1NHP - chain A; structure by X-ray diffraction, 2.00 A resolution.

[Chain A]
Molecule: NADH peroxidase
Source organism: Enterococcus faecalis
Notes: EC 1.11.1.1
Reference sequence: P37062 (NAPE_ENTFA); numbering as in UniProt (aligned over 1-447)
Sequence (447 residues; numbered 1 to 447; the number before each row is that of its first residue):
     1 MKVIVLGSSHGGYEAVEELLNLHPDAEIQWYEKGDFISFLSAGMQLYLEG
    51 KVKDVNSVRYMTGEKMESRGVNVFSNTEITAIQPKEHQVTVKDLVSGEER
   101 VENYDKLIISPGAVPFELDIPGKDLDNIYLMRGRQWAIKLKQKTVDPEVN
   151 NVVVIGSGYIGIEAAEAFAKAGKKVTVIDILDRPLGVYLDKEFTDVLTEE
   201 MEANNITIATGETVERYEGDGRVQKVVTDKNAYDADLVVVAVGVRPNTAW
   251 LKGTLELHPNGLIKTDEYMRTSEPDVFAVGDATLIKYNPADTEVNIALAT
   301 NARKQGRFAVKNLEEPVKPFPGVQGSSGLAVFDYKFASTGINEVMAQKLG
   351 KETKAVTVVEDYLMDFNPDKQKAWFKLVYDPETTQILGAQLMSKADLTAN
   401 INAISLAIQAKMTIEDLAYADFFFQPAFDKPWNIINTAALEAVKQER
Construct notes: engineered mutation Ala42 (Cys in P37062)
Small-molecule neighbours: FAD (flavin-adenine dinucleotide): Leu6, Gly7, Ser8, Ser9, His10, Gly11, Gly12, Tyr31, Glu32, Lys33, Ser41, Ala42, Met44, Thr77, Glu78, Ile79, Ser110, Pro111, Gly112, Ala113, Met131, Arg132, Tyr159, Ile160, Glu163, Asn247, Trp250, Val279, Gly280, Asp281, Ala297, Leu298, Ala299, Thr300, Ala302
Curated features (UniProtKB/Swiss-Prot):
  - active site: His10 (Proton acceptor)
  - binding site (FAD): Gly7 to Gly11, Glu32, Ser110 to Ala113, Arg132, Asp281, Ala299
  - binding site (NAD(+)): Ile160, Asp179, Tyr188, Gly243, Ala297, Gly328

[In short]
Bound to chain A: flavin-adenine dinucleotide. Curated annotation (UniProt) lists active-site residue His10,
13 FAD-binding residues and 6 NAD+-binding residues.
Chain A is NADH peroxidase (Enterococcus faecalis); the structure, Crystallographic analyses of NADH
peroxidase CYS42ALA and CYS42SER mutants: active site structure, mechanistic implications, and an ..., was
determined by X-ray diffraction (same publication as 1NHQ).
